Entry 1X9S (X-ray diffraction, 2.70 A resolution); this record covers chains P and A of the 4 polymer chains in the assembly.

# Chain P
Molecule: 22-nt DNA strand
Sequence (22 nucleotides; each row starts with the number of its first residue):
     1 GGAGAGTGAT TGGTAGTGTG AX
Disordered / not traced: 1-11
Modified positions: 2DT (3'-deoxythymidine-5'-monophosphate) at position 22

# Chain A
Molecule: DNA polymerase
From: Enterobacteria phage T7
Notes: EC 2.7.7.7; engineered mutation(s): deletion of 118-123
UniProt: P00581 (DPOL_BPT7); numbering as in UniProt; present here: 1-117, 124-704
Chain sequence (698 residues; numbered 1 to 704; 6 numbers in that range are skipped by the numbering (no residue carries them; nothing is unmodelled there); the number before each row is that of its first residue):
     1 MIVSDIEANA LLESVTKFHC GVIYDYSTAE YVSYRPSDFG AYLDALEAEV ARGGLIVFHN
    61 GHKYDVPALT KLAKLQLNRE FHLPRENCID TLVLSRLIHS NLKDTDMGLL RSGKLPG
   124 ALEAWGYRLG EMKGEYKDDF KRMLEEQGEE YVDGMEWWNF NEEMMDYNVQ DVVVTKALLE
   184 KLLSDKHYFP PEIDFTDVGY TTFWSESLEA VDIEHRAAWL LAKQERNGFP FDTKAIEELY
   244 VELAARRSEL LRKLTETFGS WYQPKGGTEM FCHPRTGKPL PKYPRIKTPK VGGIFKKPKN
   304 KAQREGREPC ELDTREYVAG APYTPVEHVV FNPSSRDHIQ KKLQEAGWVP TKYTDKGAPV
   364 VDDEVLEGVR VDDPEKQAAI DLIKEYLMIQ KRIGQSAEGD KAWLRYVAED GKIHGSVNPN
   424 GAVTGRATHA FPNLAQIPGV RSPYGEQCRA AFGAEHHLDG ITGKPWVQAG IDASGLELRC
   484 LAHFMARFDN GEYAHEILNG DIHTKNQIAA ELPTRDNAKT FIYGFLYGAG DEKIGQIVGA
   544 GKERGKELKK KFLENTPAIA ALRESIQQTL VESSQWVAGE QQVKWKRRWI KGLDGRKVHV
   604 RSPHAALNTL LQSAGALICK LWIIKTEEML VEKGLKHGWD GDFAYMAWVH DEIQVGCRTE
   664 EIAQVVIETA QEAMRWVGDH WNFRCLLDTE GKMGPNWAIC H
Disordered / not traced: 299-312, 576-586
Metal / ion sites: Mg2+ near Asp5 (its only coordinating residue here)
Swiss-Prot annotation at these positions:
  - binding site (Mg(2+)): Asp5, Glu7, Asp174, Asp475, Ala476, Asp654
  - binding site (substrate): His506, Arg518, Lys522, Tyr526
What the authors report for this chain:
  - conformationally variable residues (helix shift): Tyr530

# Chain P / chain A interface
Residue-residue contacts - 26 pairs, chain P then chain A:
  DG16(P) with Lys359(A), phosphate contact
  DT17(P) with Thr357(A), hydrogen bond to the phosphate; Lys359(A), phosphate contact
  DG18(P) with Arg339(A), phosphate contact; Val363(A), phosphate contact; Val364(A), hydrogen bond to the phosphate; Asp365(A), phosphate contact
  DT19(P) with Arg339(A), sugar contact; Asp365(A), phosphate contact; Asp366(A), hydrogen bond to the phosphate; Lys394(A), hydrogen bond to the base
  DG20(P) with Lys394(A), hydrogen bond to the sugar; Arg395(A), salt bridge to the phosphate; Gln439(A), hydrogen bond to the base; Pro441(A), phosphate contact
  DA21(P) with Ala438(A), sugar contact; Gln439(A), sugar contact; Ile440(A), sugar contact; Pro441(A), phosphate contact; Gly442(A), hydrogen bond to the phosphate; Ser445(A), phosphate contact
  2DT_22(P) with Arg429(A), base contact; Tyr530(A), base contact; Val652(A), sugar contact; His653(A), sugar contact; Asp654(A), sugar contact
Interface residues without a listed pair, chain P (8 interface residues in all): DT14
Interface residues without a listed pair, chain A (27 interface residues in all): Gly113, Lys114, Ala361, Pro362, Asn436, Arg452, Glu655

# Summary
Chain P and chain A form an interface of 8 and 27 residues respectively; the contacts include 7 hydrogen bonds
and 1 salt bridge. Polar pairs include DT19(P)-Lys394(A), DG20(P)-Gln439(A) and DG20(P)-Lys394(A). From
UniProt: 6 Mg2+-binding residues and 4 substrate-binding residues on chain A. The paper reports conformational
variability at Tyr530(A).
Chain P is a 22-nt DNA strand and chain A is DNA polymerase (Enterobacteria phage T7); the structure, T7 DNA
polymerase in complex with a primer/template DNA containing a disordered N-2 aminofluorene on the ..., was
determined by X-ray diffraction together with 1X9M and 1X9W from the same study.
